7L86 - chains E and C of the 8 polymer chains in the assembly; structure by electron microscopy, 3.40 A resolution.

[Chain E (and C)]
Name: BG505 SOSIP MD39 - gp120
Source organism: Human immunodeficiency virus 1
Notes: chain C of this document is another copy of the same molecule, construct and numbering; everything in this record applies to it too
Sequence (500 residues; numbered 4 to 505 plus 12 insertion-coded residues; 14 numbers in that range are skipped by the numbering (no residue carries them; nothing is unmodelled there); the number before each row is that of its first residue; a row labelled like 185A-185K holds insertion residues (185A, then the next letters in order)):
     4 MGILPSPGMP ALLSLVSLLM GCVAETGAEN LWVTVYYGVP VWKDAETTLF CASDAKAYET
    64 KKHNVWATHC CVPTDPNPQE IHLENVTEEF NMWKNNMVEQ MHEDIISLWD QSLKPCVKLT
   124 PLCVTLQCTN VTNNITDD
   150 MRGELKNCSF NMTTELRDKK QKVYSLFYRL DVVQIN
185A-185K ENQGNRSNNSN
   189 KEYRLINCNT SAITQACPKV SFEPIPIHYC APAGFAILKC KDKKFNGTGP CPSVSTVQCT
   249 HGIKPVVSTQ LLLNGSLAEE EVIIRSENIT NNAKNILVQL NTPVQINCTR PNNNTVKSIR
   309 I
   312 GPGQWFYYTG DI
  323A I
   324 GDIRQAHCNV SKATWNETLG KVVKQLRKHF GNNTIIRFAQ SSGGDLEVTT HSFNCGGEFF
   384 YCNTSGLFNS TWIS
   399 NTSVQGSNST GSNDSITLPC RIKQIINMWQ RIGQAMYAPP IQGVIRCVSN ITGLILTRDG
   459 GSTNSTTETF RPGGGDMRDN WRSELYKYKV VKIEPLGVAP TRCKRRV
Not modelled in the structure: 4-32, 59-65, 185A-185K, 399-409, 459-462 (chain C: 4-32, 58-65, 185A-185K, 399-410, 459-462)
Disulfide bonds: Cys-54/Cys-74, Cys-119/Cys-205, Cys-126/Cys-196, Cys-131/Cys-157, Cys-218/Cys-247, Cys-228/Cys-239, Cys-296/Cys-331, Cys-378/Cys-445, Cys-385/Cys-418
Covalently attached groups: N-acetylglucosamine (NAG) linked to Asn-88, Asn-133, Asn-156, Asn-160, Asn-197, Asn-234, Asn-262, Asn-276, Asn-295, Asn-301, Asn-332, Asn-339, Asn-355, Asn-386, Asn-392, Asn-448
What the authors report for this chain:
  - post-translational modification sites: Asn-355, Asn-462

[How chain E and chain C interact]
Contacting residue pairs (20):
  Glu-164(E) with Cys-126(C), hydrogen bond (backbone-side chain); Cys-196(C); Asn-197(C)
  Leu-165(E) with Cys-126(C); Thr-128(C); Cys-196(C), hydrophobic
  Arg-166(E) with Pro-124(C), hydrogen bond (side chain-backbone); Cys-126(C), hydrogen bond (backbone-backbone); Val-127(C); Asn-160(C), hydrogen bond (side chain-backbone); Met-161(C); Thr-162(C)
  Asp-167(E) with Val-127(C); Thr-128(C), hydrogen bond (side chain-backbone)
  Lys-168(E) with Thr-128(C)
  Arg-308(E) with Asn-197(C), hydrogen bond (side chain-backbone)
  Pro-313(E) with Cys-196(C); Ser-199(C)
  Gly-314(E) with Asn-197(C), hydrogen bond (backbone-backbone); Thr-198(C)
Interface residues without a listed pair, chain C (14 interface residues in all): Lys-169, Ile-184, Arg-192

[Summary]
The interface between chain E and chain C involves 8 residues on one side and 14 on the other; the contacts
include 7 hydrogen bonds. Among the polar pairs are Glu-164(E)/Cys-126(C), Arg-166(E)/Pro-124(C) and
Arg-166(E)/Asn-160(C). Covalently linked N-acetylglucosamine: at Asn-88(E), Asn-133(E), Asn-156(E),
Asn-160(E), Asn-197(E) and Asn-234(E) and 10 more. From the paper: modification sites Asn-355(E) and
Asn-462(E).
Chain E and chain C are both BG505 SOSIP MD39 - gp120 (Human immunodeficiency virus 1); the structure, BG505
SOSIP MD39 in complex with the polyclonal Fab pAbC-1 from animal Rh.32034 (Wk26 time point), was determined by
electron microscopy together with 7L7T, 7L7U, 7L85, 7L87, 7L88, 7L89 and 15 further entries from the same
study.
